Entry 4Y3C (X-ray diffraction, 3.20 A resolution); this record covers chain A.

[Chain A]
Name: 3D polymerase
Source organism: Mengo encephalomyocarditis virus
Notes: EC 3.6.1.15, 3.4.22.28, 2.7.7.48
UniProtKB: P12296 (POLG_ENMGO); residues 1-460 here correspond to UniProt positions 1834-2293 (UniProt number = residue number + 1833)
Amino-acid sequence (460 residues; each row starts with the number of its first residue):
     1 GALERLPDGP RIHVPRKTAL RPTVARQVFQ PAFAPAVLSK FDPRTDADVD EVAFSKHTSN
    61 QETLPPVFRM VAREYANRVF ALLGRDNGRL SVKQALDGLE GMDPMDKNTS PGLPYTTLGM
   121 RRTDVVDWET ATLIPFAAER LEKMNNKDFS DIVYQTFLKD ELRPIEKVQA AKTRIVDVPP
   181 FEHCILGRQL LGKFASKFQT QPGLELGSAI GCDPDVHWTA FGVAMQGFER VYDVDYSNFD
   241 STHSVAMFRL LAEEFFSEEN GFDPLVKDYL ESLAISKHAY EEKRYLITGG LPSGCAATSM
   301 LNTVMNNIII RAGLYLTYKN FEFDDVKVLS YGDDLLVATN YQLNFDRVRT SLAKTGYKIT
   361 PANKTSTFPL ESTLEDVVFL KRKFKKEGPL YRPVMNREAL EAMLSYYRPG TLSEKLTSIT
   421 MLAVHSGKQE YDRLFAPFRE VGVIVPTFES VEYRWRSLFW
Sequence notes: engineered mutation Met247 (Val2080 in P12296), Val304 (Ile2137 in P12296)
UniProt features mapped onto this chain:
  - active site (For RdRp activity): Asp235, Asp333
Disulfides: Cys184-Cys295
From the paper describing this entry:
  - mutagenesis - I304V: increased growth

[In short]
From UniProt: active-site residues Asp235 and Asp333. From the paper: I304V increases growth.
Chain A is 3D polymerase (Mengo encephalomyocarditis virus); the structure, I304V 3D polymerase mutant of
EMCV, was determined by X-ray diffraction together with 4Y2A, 4Y2C and 4Y34 from the same study.
